1BB1 - chains B and C of the 3 polymer chains in the assembly; structure by X-ray diffraction, 1.80 A resolution.

Chain B:
Molecule: Designed, thermostable heterotrimeric coiled coil
Source organism: synthetic construct
Amino-acid sequence (36 residues; numbered 0 to 35; the number before each row is that of its first residue; numbering starts at 0):
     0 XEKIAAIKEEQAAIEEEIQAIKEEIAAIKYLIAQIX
Modified / non-standard residues: ACE (acetyl group) at position 0; NH2 (amino group) at position 35

Chain C:
Molecule: Designed, thermostable heterotrimeric coiled coil
Source organism: synthetic construct
Amino-acid sequence (36 residues; each row starts with the number of its first residue; numbering starts at 0):
     0 XAEIAAIKYKQAAIKNEIAAIKQEIAAIEQMIAAIX
Modified / non-standard residues: ACE (acetyl group) at position 0; NH2 (amino group) at position 35

Chain B / chain C interface:
Contacting residue pairs (17; chain B residue first):
  Ile3(B) - Glu2(C)
  Ile3(B) - Ile3(C)  hydrophobic
  Ile3(B) - Ile6(C)
  Gln10(B) - Ile6(C)  hydrogen bond (side chain-backbone)
  Gln10(B) - Lys9(C)
  Gln10(B) - Gln10(C)
  Ile13(B) - Ile13(C)  hydrophobic
  Glu14(B) - Ile13(C)
  Glu14(B) - Glu16(C)
  Ile17(B) - Ile13(C)  hydrophobic
  Ile17(B) - Glu16(C)
  Ile17(B) - Ile17(C)  hydrophobic
  Gln18(B) - Glu16(C)  hydrogen bond
  Lys21(B) - Glu16(C)  salt bridge
  Ile24(B) - Glu23(C)
  Ile24(B) - Ile24(C)  hydrophobic
  Lys28(B) - Glu23(C)
Also at the interface, not in a pair above, chain B (13 interface residues in all): Ile6, Lys7, Ile20, Ile27
Also at the interface, not in a pair above, chain C (12 interface residues in all): Ile20, Ile27

Summary:
Chain B and chain C form an interface of 13 and 12 residues respectively; the contacts include 2 hydrogen
bonds and 1 salt bridge. Polar pairs include Lys21(B)-Glu16(C), Gln10(B)-Ile6(C) and Gln18(B)-Glu16(C).
Here chain B is Designed, thermostable heterotrimeric coiled coil and chain C is Designed, thermostable
heterotrimeric coiled coil, both from synthetic construct. Entry 1BB1 (Crystal structure of a designed,
thermostable heterotrimeric coiled coil) was determined by X-ray diffraction.
